Entry 6GZM (X-ray diffraction, 1.59 A resolution); this record covers chains A and B.

Chain A (and B):
Molecule: Casein kinase I isoform delta
Organism: Homo sapiens
Notes: EC 2.7.11.1, 2.7.11.26; chain B of this document is another copy of the same molecule, construct and numbering; everything in this record applies to it too
Reference sequence: P48730 (KC1D_HUMAN), isoform P48730-2; residues 1-295 here = UniProt positions 1-295
Chain sequence (295 residues; row label = number of the first residue in the row):
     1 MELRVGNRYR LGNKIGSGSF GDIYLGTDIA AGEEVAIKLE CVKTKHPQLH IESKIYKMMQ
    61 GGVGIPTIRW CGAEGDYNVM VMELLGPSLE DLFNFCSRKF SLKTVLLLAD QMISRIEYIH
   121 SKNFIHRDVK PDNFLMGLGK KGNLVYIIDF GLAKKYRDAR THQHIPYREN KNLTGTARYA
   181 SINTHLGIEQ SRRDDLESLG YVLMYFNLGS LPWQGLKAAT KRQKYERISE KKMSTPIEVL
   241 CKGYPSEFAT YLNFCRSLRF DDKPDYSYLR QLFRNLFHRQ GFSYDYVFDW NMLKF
Not modelled in the structure: 1-4 (chain B: fully traced)
Construct notes: engineered mutation N13 (Arg in P48730)
Ligand contacts: LCI ([4-[[4-[5-(cyclopropylmethyl)-1-methyl-pyrazol-4-yl]-5-fluoranyl-pyrimidin-2-yl]amino]cyclohexyl]azanium): I15, G16, S17, G18, I23, A36, P66, M82, E83, L84, L85, G86, P87, S88, D91, L135, I148, D149
Swiss-Prot annotation at these positions:
  - active site: D128 (Proton acceptor)
  - binding site (ATP): I15 to I23, K38
  - natural variant: T44 (T44A: In FASPS2), H46 (H46R: In FASPS2), S97 (S97C: In breast cancer samples)
  - mutagenesis: K38 (K38M: Impaired kinase activity and abnormal subcellular localization with exclusive accumulation to the nucleus), T176 (T176I: Impaired kinase activity and abnormal subcellular localization with exclusive accumulation to the nucleus)

Interface between chain A and chain B:
Pairs across the interface (46):
  G6(A) with F295(B)
  N7(A) with F95(B); L293(B); K294(B); F295(B)
  R8(A) with L293(B), hydrogen bond (side chain-backbone); K294(B), hydrogen bond (side chain-backbone); F295(B)
  Y9(A) with F295(B)
  L25(A) with N13(B)
  I29(A) with P87(B); F95(B), hydrophobic
  A30(A) with P87(B); L92(B); W290(B); L293(B), hydrophobic
  A31(A) with P87(B); L138(B)
  G32(A) with P87(B); L138(B)
  E34(A) with L25(B)
  L84(A) with E34(B)
  P87(A) with R10(B)
  D91(A) with E2(B)
  L92(A) with I29(B), hydrophobic
  F95(A) with E2(B); R4(B); R10(B); I29(B), hydrophobic
  L138(A) with T27(B); G32(B); E34(B)
  G139(A) with G32(B), hydrogen bond (backbone-backbone)
  W290(A) with I29(B); A30(B)
  N291(A) with A30(B), hydrogen bond (side chain-backbone)
  L293(A) with R8(B); I29(B), hydrophobic; A30(B)
  K294(A) with G6(B); N7(B), hydrogen bond (backbone-side chain)
  F295(A) with G6(B); R8(B); Y9(B); R69(B); W70(B)
Interface residues without a listed pair, chain A (26 interface residues in all): W70, G86, G137, G142
Interface residues without a listed pair, chain B (27 interface residues in all): A31, E33, G86

Summary:
26 residues of chain A face 27 of chain B across their interface, with 5 hydrogen bonds. Among the polar pairs
are R8(A)-L293(B), R8(A)-K294(B) and N291(A)-A30(B). Chain A binds compound LCI.
Chain A and chain B are both Casein kinase I isoform delta (Homo sapiens); the structure, Crystal Structure of
Human CKIdelta with A86, was determined by X-ray diffraction together with 6GZD and 6GZH from the same study.
